PDB entry 7NH4 | X-ray diffraction, 2.30 A resolution | chain A

[Chain A]
Molecule: RAC-alpha serine/threonine-protein kinase
Organism: Homo sapiens
Notes: EC 2.7.11.1
Reference sequence: P31749 (AKT1_HUMAN); numbering as in UniProt (aligned over 2-446)
Sequence (446 residues; each row starts with the number of its first residue):
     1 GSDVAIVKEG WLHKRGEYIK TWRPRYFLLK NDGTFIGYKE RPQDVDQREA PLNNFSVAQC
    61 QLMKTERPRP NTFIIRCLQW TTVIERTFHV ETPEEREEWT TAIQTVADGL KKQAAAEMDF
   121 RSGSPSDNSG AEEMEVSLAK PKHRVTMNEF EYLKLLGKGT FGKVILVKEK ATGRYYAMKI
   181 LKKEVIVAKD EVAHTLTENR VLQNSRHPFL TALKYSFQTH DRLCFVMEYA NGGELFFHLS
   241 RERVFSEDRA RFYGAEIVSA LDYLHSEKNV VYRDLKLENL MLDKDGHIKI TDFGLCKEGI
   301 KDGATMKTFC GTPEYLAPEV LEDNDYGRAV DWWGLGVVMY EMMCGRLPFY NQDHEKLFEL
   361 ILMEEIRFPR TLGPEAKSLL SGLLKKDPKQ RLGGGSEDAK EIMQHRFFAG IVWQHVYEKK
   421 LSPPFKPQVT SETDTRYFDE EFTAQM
Disordered / not traced: 1-3, 45-47, 113-143, 187-204, 302-307, 445-446
Construct notes: expression tag (1); engineered mutation A114 (Glu in P31749), A115 (Glu in P31749), A116 (Glu in P31749)
Curated features (UniProtKB/Swiss-Prot):
  - active site: D274 (Proton acceptor)
  - binding site (1D-myo-inositol 1,3,4,5-tetrakisphosphate): K14 to I19, R23 to R25, N53, R86
  - binding site (ATP): L156 to V164, K179
  - modified residue: K14 (N6-acetyllysine), K20 (N6-acetyllysine), S124 (Phosphoserine), S126 (Phosphoserine), S129 (Phosphoserine), Y176 (Phosphotyrosine), T308 (Phosphothreonine)
  - glycosylation: S126 (O-linked (GlcNAc) serine), S129 (O-linked (GlcNAc) serine), T305 (O-linked (GlcNAc) threonine), T312 (O-linked (GlcNAc) threonine)
  - cross-link: K284 (Glycyl lysine isopeptide (Lys-Gly) (interchain with G-Cter in ubiquitin))
  - natural variant: E17 (E17K: In PROTEUSS and breast cancer), R25 (R25C: In CWS6), T435 (T435P: In CWS6)
  - mutagenesis: K8 (K8R: Substantial reduction of ubiquitination, phosphorylation at T-308 and S-473, AKT activation as well as IGF1-induced membrane recruitment ...), K14 (K14A: Impairs interaction with PtdIns(3,4,5)P3 and PtdIns(3,4)P2 ...), E17 (E17K: Loss of membrane localization; when associated with Q-20), K20 (K20Q: Substantial reduction of phosphorylation at T-308 and S-473, reduced AKT activation, and reduced binding to PIP3 as well as IGF1-induced membrane recruitment. Loss of membrane localization ...), R25 (R25A: Impairs interaction with PtdIns(3,4,5)P3 and PtdIns(3,4)P2), R76 to L78 (Abolished binding to cyclin-A, preventing phosphorylation by CDK2), R86 (R86A: Impairs interaction with PtdIns(3,4,5)P3 and PtdIns(3,4)P2), Y176 (Y176F: Significant loss of interaction with TNK2. Loss of membrane localization. Significant reduction in phosphorylation on Ser-473), K179 (K179M: Abolished serine/threonine-protein kinase activity), R273 to L275 (Abolished binding to cyclin-A, preventing phosphorylation by CDK2), T305 (T305A: Reduces O-GlcNAc levels; Reduces O-GlcNAc levels even more; when associated with A-312; T305Y: Abolishes phosphorylation at Thr-308), T308 (T308D: 5-fold activation and 18-fold activation; when associated with D-473), 1 further mutagenesis entry in UniProt
Cystine bridges: C60-C77
Residues lining bound ligands: UCE (N-[3-[1-[[4-[5-(hydroxymethyl)-3-phenyl-pyridin-2-yl]phenyl]methyl]piperidin-4-yl]-2-oxidanylidene-1H-benzimidazol-5-yl]propanamide): E17, Y18, N54, Q79, W80, T82, I84, S205, L210, T211, L264, K268, V270, V271, Y272, R273, D274, I290, T291, D292, C296, K297, C310, G311
From the paper describing this entry:
  - binding site for UCE: W80, L210, L264, K268, Y272, I290, C296, C310

[In short]
Chain A binds compound UCE. UniProt lists active-site residue D274, 11 residues binding 1D-myo-inositol
1,3,4,5-tetrakisphosphate, 10 ATP-binding residues and 17 mutagenesis sites. From the paper: a binding site
for UCE at W80, L210 and L264 among others.
Chain A is RAC-alpha serine/threonine-protein kinase (Homo sapiens); the structure, Co-Crystal Structure of
Akt1 in Complex with Covalent-Allosteric Akt Inhibitor 3, was determined by X-ray diffraction (same
publication as 7NH5).
